6UUC - chains DDD and FFF of the 9 polymer chains in the assembly; structure by X-ray diffraction, 4.10 A resolution (low resolution: residue-level contacts below are approximate; hydrogen-bond / salt-bridge calls are withheld).

# Chain DDD
Name: DNA-directed RNA polymerase subunit beta'
Source organism: Escherichia coli
Notes: EC 2.7.7.6
Reference sequence: P0A8T7 (RPOC_ECOLI); numbering as in UniProt (aligned over 1-1407)
Chain sequence (1407 residues; row label = number of the first residue in the row):
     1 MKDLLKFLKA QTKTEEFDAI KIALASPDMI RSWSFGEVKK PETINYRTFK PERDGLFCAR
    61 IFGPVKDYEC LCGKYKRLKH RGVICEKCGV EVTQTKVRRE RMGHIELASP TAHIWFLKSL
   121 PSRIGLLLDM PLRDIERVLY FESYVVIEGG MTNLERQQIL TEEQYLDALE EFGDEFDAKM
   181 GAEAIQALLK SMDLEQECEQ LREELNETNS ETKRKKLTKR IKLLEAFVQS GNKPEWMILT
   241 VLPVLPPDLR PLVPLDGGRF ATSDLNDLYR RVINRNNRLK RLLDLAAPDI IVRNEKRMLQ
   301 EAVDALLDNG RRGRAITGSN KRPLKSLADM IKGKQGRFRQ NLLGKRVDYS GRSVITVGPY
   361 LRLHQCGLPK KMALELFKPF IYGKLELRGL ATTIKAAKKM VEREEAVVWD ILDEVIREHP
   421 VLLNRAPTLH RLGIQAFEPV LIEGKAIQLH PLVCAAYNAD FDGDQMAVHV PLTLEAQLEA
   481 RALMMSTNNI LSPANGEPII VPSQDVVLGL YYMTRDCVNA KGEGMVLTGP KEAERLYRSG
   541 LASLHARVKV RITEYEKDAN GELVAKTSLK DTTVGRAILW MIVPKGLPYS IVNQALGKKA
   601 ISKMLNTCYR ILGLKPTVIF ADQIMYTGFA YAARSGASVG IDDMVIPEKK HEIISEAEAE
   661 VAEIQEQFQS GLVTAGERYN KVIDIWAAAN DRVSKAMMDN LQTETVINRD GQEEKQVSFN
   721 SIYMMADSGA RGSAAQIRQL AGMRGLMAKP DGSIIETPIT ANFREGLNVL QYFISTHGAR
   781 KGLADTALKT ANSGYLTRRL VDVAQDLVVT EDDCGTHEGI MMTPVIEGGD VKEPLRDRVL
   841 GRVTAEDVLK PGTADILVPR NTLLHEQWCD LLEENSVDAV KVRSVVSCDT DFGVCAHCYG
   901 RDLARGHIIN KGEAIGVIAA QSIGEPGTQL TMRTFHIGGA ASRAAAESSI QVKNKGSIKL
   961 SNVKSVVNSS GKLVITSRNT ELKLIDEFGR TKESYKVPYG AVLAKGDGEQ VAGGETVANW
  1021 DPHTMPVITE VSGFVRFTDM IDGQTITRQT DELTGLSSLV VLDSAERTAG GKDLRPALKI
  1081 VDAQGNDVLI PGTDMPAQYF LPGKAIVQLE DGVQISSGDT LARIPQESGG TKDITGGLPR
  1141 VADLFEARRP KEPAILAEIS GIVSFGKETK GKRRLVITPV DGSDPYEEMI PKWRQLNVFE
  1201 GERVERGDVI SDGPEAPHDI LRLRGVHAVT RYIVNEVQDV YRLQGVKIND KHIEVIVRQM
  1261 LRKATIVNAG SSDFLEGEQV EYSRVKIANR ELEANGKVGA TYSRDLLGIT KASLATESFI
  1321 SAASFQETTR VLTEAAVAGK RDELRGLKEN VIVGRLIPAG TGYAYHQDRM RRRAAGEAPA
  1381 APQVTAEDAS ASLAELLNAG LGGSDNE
Unresolved in the structure: 1-14, 932-943, 1377-1407
Ion coordination: Zn2+ site 1: Cys72, Cys85, Cys88; Mg2+: Asp460, Asp462, Asp464 (shared with 1 residue of chain 333); Zn2+ site 2: Cys814, Cys895
Small-molecule neighbours: ATP: Arg425, Asn458, Asp460, Arg731
UniProt features mapped onto this chain:
  - binding site (Zn(2+)): Cys70, Cys72, Cys85, Cys88, Cys814, Cys888, Cys895, Cys898
  - binding site (Mg(2+)): Asp460, Asp462, Asp464
  - modified residue: Lys983 (N6-acetyllysine)
  - mutagenesis: Gln504 (Q504P: Resistant to antibiotics salinamide A and B), Asn690 (N690D: Resistant to antibiotics salinamide A and B), Met697 (M697V: Resistant to antibiotics salinamide A and B), Ala735 (A735T: Resistant to antibiotics salinamide A and B), Arg738 (R738C/H/P/S: Resistant to antibiotics salinamide A and B), Ala748 (A748E: Resistant to antibiotics salinamide A and B), Pro758 (P758S/T: Resistant to antibiotics salinamide A and B), Phe763 (F763C: Resistant to antibiotics salinamide A and B), Ser775 (S775A: Resistant to antibiotics salinamide A and B), Ala779 (A779T/V: Resistant to antibiotics salinamide A and B), Arg780 (R780C: Resistant to antibiotics salinamide A and B), Gly782 (G782A/C: Resistant to antibiotics salinamide A and B), 1 further mutagenesis entry in UniProt

# Chain FFF
Name: RNA polymerase sigma factor RpoS
Source organism: Escherichia coli (strain K12)
Reference sequence: P13445 (RPOS_ECOLI); numbering as in UniProt (aligned over 1-328)
Chain sequence (336 residues; numbered 1 to 336; the number before each row is that of its first residue):
     1 MGQNTLKVHD LNEDAEFDEN GVEVFDEKAL VEEEPSDNDL AEEELLSQGA TQRVLDATQL
    61 YLGEIGYSPL LTAEEEVYFA RRALRGDVAS RRRMIESNLR LVVKIARRYG NRGLALLDLI
   121 EEGNLGLIRA VEKFDPERGF RFSTYATWWI RQTIERAIMN QTRTIRLPIH IVKELNVYLR
   181 TARELSHKLD HEPSAEEIAE QLDKPVDDVS RMLRLNERIT SVDTPLGGDS EKALLDILAD
   241 EKENGPEDTT QDDDMKQSIV KWLFELNAKQ REVLARRFGL LGYEAATLED VGREIGLTRE
   301 RVRQIQVEGL RRLREILQTQ GLNIEALFLE HHHHHH
Unresolved in the structure: 1-52, 330-336
Sequence notes: conflict Gly2 (Ser in P13445), Glu33 (Gln in P13445); expression tag (329-336)
UniProt features mapped onto this chain:
  - DNA-binding region: Leu288 to Val307 (H-T-H motif)
  - region: Asp56 to Ala89 (Sigma-70 factor domain-1)
  - motif: Asp118 to Glu121 (Interaction with polymerase core subunit RpoC)
  - mutagenesis: Lys173 (K173E: Eliminates RpoS proteolysis. Lack of interaction with RssB), Glu174 (E174T: 2-fold increase in RpoS half-life. Does not affect interaction with RssB), Val177 (V177K: 3-fold increase in RpoS half-life), Tyr178 (Y178L: Does not affect RpoS half-life)

# Chain DDD / chain FFF interface
Residue-residue contacts (70; chain DDD residue first):
  Glu42(DDD) - Arg166(FFF)
  Thr43(DDD) - Thr164(FFF)
  Thr43(DDD) - Ile165(FFF)
  Ile44(DDD) - Arg166(FFF)
  Tyr46(DDD) - Ile165(FFF)
  Tyr46(DDD) - Leu167(FFF)
  Tyr46(DDD) - Ile171(FFF)
  Tyr46(DDD) - Leu215(FFF)
  Arg47(DDD) - Arg211(FFF)
  Lys79(DDD) - Glu284(FFF)
  Arg133(DDD) - Arg53(FFF)
  Tyr140(DDD) - Leu60(FFF)
  Glu142(DDD) - Arg53(FFF)
  Glu142(DDD) - Val54(FFF)
  Glu162(DDD) - Glu64(FFF)
  Leu255(DDD) - Leu238(FFF)
  Arg259(DDD) - Arg218(FFF)
  Phe260(DDD) - Ile165(FFF)
  Phe260(DDD) - Ile219(FFF)
  Phe260(DDD) - Thr220(FFF)
  Ala261(DDD) - Ile219(FFF)
  Ala261(DDD) - Thr220(FFF)
  Ala261(DDD) - Val222(FFF)
  Thr262(DDD) - Ile219(FFF)
  Thr262(DDD) - Thr220(FFF)
  Thr262(DDD) - Ser221(FFF)
  Thr262(DDD) - Val222(FFF)
  Ser263(DDD) - Val222(FFF)
  Ser263(DDD) - Asp223(FFF)
  Asp264(DDD) - Ser221(FFF)
  Asp264(DDD) - Asp223(FFF)
  Asp267(DDD) - Thr164(FFF)
  Arg270(DDD) - Gln161(FFF)
  Arg270(DDD) - Thr164(FFF)
  Arg271(DDD) - Asp118(FFF)
  Asn274(DDD) - Gln161(FFF)
  Arg275(DDD) - Asp118(FFF)
  Arg278(DDD) - Glu121(FFF)
  Arg278(DDD) - Glu122(FFF)
  Arg278(DDD) - Gln161(FFF)
  Leu282(DDD) - Glu121(FFF)
  Leu282(DDD) - Leu125(FFF)
  Leu285(DDD) - Arg91(FFF)
  Leu285(DDD) - Glu132(FFF)
  Ile290(DDD) - Glu64(FFF)
  Ile290(DDD) - Ile65(FFF)
  Ile291(DDD) - Glu121(FFF)
  Ile291(DDD) - Asn124(FFF)
  Asn294(DDD) - Glu121(FFF)
  Glu295(DDD) - Glu121(FFF)
  Arg297(DDD) - Leu60(FFF)
  Arg297(DDD) - Tyr61(FFF)
  Arg297(DDD) - Glu64(FFF)
  Met298(DDD) - Leu117(FFF)
  Met298(DDD) - Asp118(FFF)
  Met298(DDD) - Glu121(FFF)
  Arg322(DDD) - Ser221(FFF)
  Arg322(DDD) - Thr224(FFF)
  Lys378(DDD) - Glu247(FFF)
  Tyr382(DDD) - Glu247(FFF)
  Glu386(DDD) - Asp254(FFF)
  Thr392(DDD) - Gln320(FFF)
  Thr393(DDD) - Asp254(FFF)
  Thr393(DDD) - Ser258(FFF)
  Ile394(DDD) - Thr250(FFF)
  Ile394(DDD) - Asp254(FFF)
  Lys395(DDD) - Gln251(FFF)
  Lys395(DDD) - Leu329(FFF)
  Lys398(DDD) - Glu247(FFF)
  Lys399(DDD) - Leu329(FFF)
Interface residues without a listed pair, chain DDD (54 interface residues in all): Asn45, Thr95, Pro251, Pro288, Arg293, Glu301, Lys325, Met330, Gln335, Arg337, Arg346, Ala396, Arg403
Interface residues without a listed pair, chain FFF (55 interface residues in all): Leu55, Ala57, Arg92, Ile95, Glu96, Leu99, Arg163, Pro168, Met212, Glu217, Pro225, Ser230, Leu235, Asp236, Lys242, Leu322, Glu325

# Overview
54 residues of chain DDD face 55 of chain FFF across their interface. Chain DDD binds ATP. Cys72(DDD),
Cys85(DDD) and Cys88(DDD) form the Zn2+ site 1. Curated annotation (UniProt) lists 8 Zn2+-binding residues, 3
Mg2+-binding residues and 13 mutagenesis sites on chain DDD.
Chain DDD is DNA-directed RNA polymerase subunit beta' (Escherichia coli) and chain FFF is RNA polymerase
sigma factor RpoS (Escherichia coli (strain K12)); the structure, E. coli sigma-S transcription initiation
complex with a 3-nt RNA and a mismatching ATP ("Fresh" crystal ..., was determined by X-ray diffraction,
deposited together with 6UTV, 6UTW, 6UTX, 6UTY, 6UTZ, 6UU0 and 11 further entries.
